Entry 2V15 (X-ray diffraction, 2.10 A resolution); this record covers chains J and L of the 12 polymer chains in the assembly.

Chain J (and L):
Molecule: DNA protection during starvation protein
Organism: Streptococcus suis
Notes: EC 1.16.-.-; chain L of this document is another copy of the same molecule, construct and numbering; everything in this record applies to it too
UniProt: Q4A3W3 (Q4A3W3_STRSU); residue numbers follow UniProt; this construct covers 8-172
Amino-acid sequence (165 residues; row label = number of the first residue in the row):
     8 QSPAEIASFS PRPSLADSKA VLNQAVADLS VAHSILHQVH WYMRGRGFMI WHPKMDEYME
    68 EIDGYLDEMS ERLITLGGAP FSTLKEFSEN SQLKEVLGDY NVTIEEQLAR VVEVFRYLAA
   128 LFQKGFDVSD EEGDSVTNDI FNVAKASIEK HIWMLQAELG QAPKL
Unresolved in the structure: 8-20

Interface between chain J and chain L:
Pairs across the interface (63):
  V38(J) - L91(L)  hydrophobic
  S41(J) - S89(L)
  S41(J) - T90(L)
  S41(J) - L91(L)
  H44(J) - D74(L)  salt bridge
  Q45(J) - S89(L)  hydrogen bond
  Q45(J) - T90(L)
  H47(J) - D74(L)  salt bridge
  H47(J) - E78(L)  salt bridge
  W48(J) - L73(L)  hydrophobic
  W48(J) - D74(L)  hydrogen bond
  W48(J) - S77(L)  hydrogen bond
  W48(J) - E78(L)
  W48(J) - I81(L)
  W48(J) - P87(L)  hydrophobic
  W48(J) - F88(L)
  W48(J) - S89(L)
  Y49(J) - A86(L)
  Y49(J) - P87(L)  hydrogen bond (side chain-backbone)
  Y49(J) - S89(L)
  H59(J) - E78(L)
  L73(J) - H44(L)
  D74(J) - H44(L)  salt bridge
  D74(J) - H47(L)  salt bridge
  D74(J) - W48(L)  hydrogen bond
  S77(J) - W48(L)  hydrogen bond
  E78(J) - H47(L)  salt bridge
  E78(J) - W48(L)  hydrogen bond
  E78(J) - H59(L)
  I81(J) - W48(L)
  I81(J) - Y107(L)
  G85(J) - Y107(L)  hydrogen bond (backbone-side chain)
  A86(J) - Y49(L)
  A86(J) - Y107(L)
  P87(J) - Y49(L)  hydrogen bond (backbone-side chain)
  P87(J) - Y107(L)
  F88(J) - W48(L)
  S89(J) - S41(L)
  S89(J) - Q45(L)  hydrogen bond
  S89(J) - W48(L)
  S89(J) - Y49(L)
  S89(J) - E102(L)
  S89(J) - G105(L)
  T90(J) - S41(L)
  T90(J) - Q45(L)
  T90(J) - E102(L)
  T90(J) - V103(L)
  L91(J) - V38(L)  hydrophobic
  L91(J) - S41(L)
  L91(J) - F94(L)  hydrophobic
  L91(J) - S95(L)
  L91(J) - E102(L)  hydrogen bond (backbone-side chain)
  E93(J) - L104(L)
  F94(J) - L91(L)  hydrophobic
  E102(J) - T90(L)
  E102(J) - L91(L)  hydrogen bond (side chain-backbone)
  V103(J) - T90(L)
  L104(J) - E93(L)
  G105(J) - S89(L)
  Y107(J) - I81(L)
  Y107(J) - G85(L)  hydrogen bond (side chain-backbone)
  Y107(J) - A86(L)
  Y107(J) - P87(L)
Also at the interface, not in a pair above, chain J (31 interface residues in all): V33, D70, K92, S95
Also at the interface, not in a pair above, chain L (32 interface residues in all): V33, S37, D70, K92

Overview:
31 residues of chain J face 32 of chain L across their interface; the contacts include 13 hydrogen bonds and 6
salt bridges. Polar contacts include H44(J)-D74(L), H47(J)-D74(L) and H47(J)-E78(L).
Chain J and chain L are both DNA protection during starvation protein (Streptococcus suis); the structure,
Terbium binding in Streptococcus suis Dpr protein, was determined by X-ray diffraction, deposited together
with 2UX1.
